Entry 7DVI (X-ray diffraction, 2.00 A resolution); this record covers chain A.

# Chain A
Name: AOC_like domain-containing protein
Source organism: Frankia sp. Cc1.17
UniProtKB: A0A1S1R073 (A0A1S1R073_9ACTN); residues 1-131 here = UniProt positions 1-131
Sequence (151 residues; row label = number of the first residue in the row; numbers below 1 keep their minus sign (Met-19 is residue -19)):
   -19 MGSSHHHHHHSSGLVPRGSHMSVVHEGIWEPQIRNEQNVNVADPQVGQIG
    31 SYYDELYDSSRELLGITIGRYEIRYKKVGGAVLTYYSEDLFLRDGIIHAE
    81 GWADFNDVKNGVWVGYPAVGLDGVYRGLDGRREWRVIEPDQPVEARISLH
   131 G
Unresolved in the structure: -19 to -3
Differences from the reference sequence: initiating methionine (-19); expression tag (-18 to 0)
From the paper describing this entry:
  - contacts within the chain: Glu10-Arg112 (salt bridge)
  - binding site for dimethyl sulfoxide: Tyr32, Tyr66, Trp114
  - binding site for 1,2-ethanediol: Gln12, Tyr51, Tyr66

# Overview
The paper reports a binding site for dimethyl sulfoxide at Tyr32, Tyr66 and Trp114; a binding site for
1,2-ethanediol at Gln12, Tyr51 and Tyr66.
Chain A is AOC_like domain-containing protein (Frankia sp. Cc1.17); the structure, Crystal Structure of AbnU:
An exo-specific intermolecular Diels-Alderase, was determined by X-ray diffraction, deposited together with
7DVK.
